Entry 8BW9 (electron microscopy, 3.32 A resolution); this record covers chains C and D of the 4 polymer chains in the assembly.

Chain C:
Protein: Dual specificity mitogen-activated protein kinase kinase dSOR1
Source organism: Drosophila melanogaster
Notes: EC 2.7.12.2
Reference sequence: Q24324 (DSOR1_DROME); numbering as in UniProt (aligned over 1-396)
Chain sequence (396 residues; row label = number of the first residue in the row):
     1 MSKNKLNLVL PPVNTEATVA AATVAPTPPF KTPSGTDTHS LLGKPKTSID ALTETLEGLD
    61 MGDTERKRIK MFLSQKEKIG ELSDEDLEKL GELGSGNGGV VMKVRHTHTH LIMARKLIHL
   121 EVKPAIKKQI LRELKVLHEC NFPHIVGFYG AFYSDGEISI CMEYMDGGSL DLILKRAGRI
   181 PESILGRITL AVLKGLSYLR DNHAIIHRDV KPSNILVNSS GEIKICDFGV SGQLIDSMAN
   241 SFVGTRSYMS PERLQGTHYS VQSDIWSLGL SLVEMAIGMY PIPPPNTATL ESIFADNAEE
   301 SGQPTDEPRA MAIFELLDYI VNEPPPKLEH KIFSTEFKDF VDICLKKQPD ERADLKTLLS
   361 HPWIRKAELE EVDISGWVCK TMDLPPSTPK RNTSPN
Unresolved in the structure: 1-80, 286-309, 385-396
Bound ions: Mg2+: Asp227 (together with AMP-PNP)
Small-molecule neighbours:
  - AMP-PNP (ANP; phosphoaminophosphonic acid-adenylate ester): Gly98, Gly99, Val101, Ala114, Lys116, Met162, Glu163, Tyr164, Met165, Gly168, Ser169, Leu172, Lys211, Ser213, Asn214, Leu216
  - Trametinib (QOM): Lys116, Ile118, Leu134, Leu137, Val146, Ile160, Met162, Arg208, Asp209, Cys226, Asp227, Phe228, Gly229, Val230, Ser231, Leu234, Ile235
Swiss-Prot annotation at these positions:
  - active site: Asp209 (Proton acceptor)
  - binding site (ATP): Leu93 to Val101, Lys116
  - modified residue (Phosphoserine): Ser237, Ser241
  - natural variant: Ser394 (S394L: In strain: Reids2)
Reported in the primary citation:
  - post-translational modification sites: Ser241

Chain D:
Protein: KSR
Source organism: Drosophila melanogaster
Reference sequence: Q24170 (Q24170_DROME); residue numbers follow UniProt; this construct covers 654-966
Chain sequence (316 residues; numbered 651 to 966; the number before each row is that of its first residue):
   651 GGRTEDGDSG QWRQNSISLK EWDIPYGDLL LLERIGQGRF GTVHRALWHG DVAVKLLNED
   711 YLQDEHMLET FRSEVANFKN TRHENLVLFM GACMNPPYLA IVTSLCKGNT LYTYIHQRRE
   771 KFAMNRTLLI AQQIAQGMGY LHAREIIHKD LRTKNIFIEN GKVIITDFGL FSSTKLLYCD
   831 MGLGVPHNWL CYLAPELIRA LQPEKPRGEC LEFTPYSDVY SFGTVWYELI CGEFTFKDQP
   891 AESIIWQVGR GMKQSLANLQ SGRDVKDLLM LCWTYEKEHR PQFARLLSLL EHLPKKRLAR
   951 SPSHPVNLSR SAESVF
Unresolved in the structure: 651-730, 740-751, 948-966
Differences from the reference sequence: expression tag (651-653)
Reported in the primary citation:
  - mutagenesis - M902D, K903D, Y925D: decreased signaling in response to pMEK induction
  - mutagenesis - M902D, Y925D: unchanged binding to Dual specificity mitogen-activated protein kinase kinase dSOR1 (chain C)
  - mutagenesis - K903D: decreased binding to Dual specificity mitogen-activated protein kinase kinase dSOR1 (chain C)

Chain C / chain D interface:
Pairs across the interface - 38 pairs, chain C then chain D:
  Gly98(C) with Met831(D)
  Gly99(C) with Met831(D)
  Lys123(C) with Gln767(D), hydrogen bond
  Asp236(C) with His837(D), hydrogen bond (backbone-side chain); Asp888(D)
  Met238(C) with His837(D)
  Ala239(C) with His837(D)
  Asn240(C) with Val835(D)
  Ser241(C) with Leu833(D); Gly834(D); Val835(D), hydrogen bond (backbone-backbone)
  Phe242(C) with Met831(D), hydrophobic; Gly832(D); Leu833(D); Gly834(D)
  Val243(C) with Leu833(D), hydrogen bond (backbone-backbone)
  Gly244(C) with Met831(D); Gly832(D)
  Thr245(C) with Gln852(D)
  Ser247(C) with Glu892(D), hydrogen bond
  Met249(C) with Pro890(D), hydrophobic
  Leu254(C) with Glu892(D); Trp896(D); Gln897(D)
  Gln255(C) with Gln897(D)
  Gly256(C) with Gln897(D), hydrogen bond (backbone-side chain)
  Ala310(C) with Gln852(D)
  Met311(C) with Gln852(D), hydrogen bond (backbone-side chain)
  Ala312(C) with Ala850(D); Gln852(D)
  Ile313(C) with Ala850(D), hydrogen bond (backbone-backbone)
  Phe314(C) with Ile895(D); Trp896(D); Gly899(D)
  Leu317(C) with Glu892(D); Ile895(D), hydrophobic; Trp896(D)
  Asp318(C) with Trp896(D), hydrogen bond
Other interface residues (no listed pair), chain C (26 interface residues in all): Arg253, Val321
Other interface residues (no listed pair), chain D (24 interface residues in all): Tyr828, Asp830, Arg849, Leu851, Gln889, Ala891, Ser893, Arg900

Summary:
The interface between chain C and chain D involves 26 residues on one side and 24 on the other; the contacts
include 9 hydrogen bonds. Among the polar pairs are Lys123(C)-Gln767(D), Asp236(C)-His837(D) and
Ser247(C)-Glu892(D). The paper reports that M902D, K903D and Y925D of chain D reduce signaling in response to
pMEK induction; a modification site at Ser241(C).
Chain C is Dual specificity mitogen-activated protein kinase kinase dSOR1 and chain D is KSR, both from
Drosophila melanogaster; the structure, Cryo-EM structure of the RAF activating complex KSR-MEK-CNK-HYP, was
determined by electron microscopy, deposited together with 8BW8.
